Entry 8TMQ (electron microscopy, 3.10 A resolution); this record covers chains L and H of the 7 polymer chains in the assembly.

== Chain L ==
Name: sAB C18 Light Chain
From: Homo sapiens
Amino-acid sequence (215 residues; numbered 1 to 215; the number before each row is that of its first residue):
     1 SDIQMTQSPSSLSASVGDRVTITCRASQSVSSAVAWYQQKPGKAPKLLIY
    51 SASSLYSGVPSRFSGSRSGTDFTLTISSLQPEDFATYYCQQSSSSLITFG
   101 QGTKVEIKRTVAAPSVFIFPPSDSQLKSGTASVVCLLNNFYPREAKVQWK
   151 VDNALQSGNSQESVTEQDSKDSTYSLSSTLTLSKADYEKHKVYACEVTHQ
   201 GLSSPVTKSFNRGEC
Disordered / not traced: 1, 109-215
Disulfides: C24-C89

== Chain H ==
Name: sAB C18 Heavy Chain
From: Homo sapiens
Amino-acid sequence (237 residues; each row starts with the number of its first residue):
     1 EISEVQLVESGGGLVQPGGSLRLSCAASGFNVSYYSIHWVRQAPGKGLEW
    51 VASISSSSGSTSYADSVKGRFTISADTSKNTAYLQMNSLRAEDTAVYYCA
   101 RSYWYYIWSYSYGNAMDYWGQGTLVTVSSASTKGPSVFPLAPSSKSTSGG
   151 TAALGCLVKDYFPEPVTVSWNSGALTSGVHTFPAVLQSSGLYSLSSVVTV
   201 PSSSLGTQTYICNVNHKPSNTKVDKKVEPKSCDKTHT
Disordered / not traced: 1, 130-237
Disulfides: C25-C99

== Chain L / chain H interface ==
Residue-residue contacts (47; chain L residue first):
  S31(L) with I107(H); W108(H); Y110(H), hydrogen bond; S111(H)
  S32(L) with I107(H)
  A33(L) with Y105(H); I107(H), hydrophobic; Y112(H)
  V34(L) with Y105(H)
  Y37(L) with A115(H); M116(H), hydrogen bond (side chain-backbone); W119(H), hydrophobic
  Q39(L) with Q42(H), hydrogen bond; L48(H); Y98(H)
  K43(L) with Y98(H)
  A44(L) with W119(H), hydrophobic; G120(H)
  P45(L) with L48(H), hydrophobic; W119(H)
  L47(L) with A115(H), hydrophobic; M116(H)
  Y50(L) with Y103(H); Y105(H), hydrophobic; A115(H), hydrophobic
  S51(L) with Y105(H), hydrogen bond (backbone-side chain)
  Y56(L) with D117(H), hydrogen bond
  Y88(L) with Q42(H); G47(H); L48(H), hydrophobic
  Q90(L) with M116(H)
  S92(L) with Y105(H); Y112(H); G113(H); N114(H), hydrogen bond (side chain-backbone)
  S95(L) with W50(H); S62(H)
  L96(L) with W50(H), hydrophobic; Y63(H); D65(H)
  I97(L) with H38(H); W50(H); M116(H), hydrophobic
  F99(L) with L48(H); W50(H), hydrophobic; M116(H), hydrophobic; W119(H), hydrophobic
Other interface residues (no listed pair), chain L (23 interface residues in all): S93, G100, Q101
Other interface residues (no listed pair), chain H (27 interface residues in all): V40, K46, E49, Y118

== In short ==
23 residues of chain L face 27 of chain H across their interface, with 6 hydrogen bonds. Polar pairs include
S31(L)-Y110(H), Y37(L)-M116(H) and Q39(L)-Q42(H).
Chain L is sAB C18 Light Chain and chain H is sAB C18 Heavy Chain, both from Homo sapiens; the structure,
Cryo-EM structure of magnesium depleted CorA in complex with conformation-specific synthetic antibody C18,
State MGD-1A, was determined by electron microscopy.
